Entry 7KZG (X-ray diffraction, 1.68 A resolution); this record covers chains A and D of the 3 polymer chains in the assembly.

== Chain A ==
Name: Methyl-CpG-binding domain protein 4
Organism: Homo sapiens
Notes: EC 3.2.2.-; fragment: glycosylase domain
UniProtKB: O95243 (MBD4_HUMAN); residues 426-580 here = UniProt positions 426-580
Amino-acid sequence (174 residues; each row starts with the number of its first residue):
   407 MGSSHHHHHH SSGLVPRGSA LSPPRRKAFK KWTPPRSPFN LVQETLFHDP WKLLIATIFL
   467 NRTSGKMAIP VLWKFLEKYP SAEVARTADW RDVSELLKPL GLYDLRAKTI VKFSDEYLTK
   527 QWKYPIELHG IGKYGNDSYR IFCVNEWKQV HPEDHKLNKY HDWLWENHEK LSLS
Disordered / not traced: 407-436
Differences from the reference sequence: expression tag (407-425)
UniProt features mapped onto this chain:
  - active site: Asp-560
  - modified residue: Ser-428 (Phosphoserine)
Metal / ion sites: Na+: Ile-532, Leu-534, Ile-537 (shared with 1 residue of chain C)
Reported in the primary citation:
  - binding site for the 12-nt DNA strand: Asp-560
  - binding site for chloride ion: Gln-449, Tyr-540
  - Na+ coordination: Ile-532, Leu-534, Ile-537
  - specificity-determining residues: Gln-449 (proposed by the authors, not directly observed)
  - mutagenesis - D560G (2700-fold): decreased catalytic activity on G TF3 substrate
  - mutagenesis - Q449A: abolished catalytic activity (citing earlier work)

== Chain D ==
Molecule: 12-nt DNA strand
Sequence (12 nucleotides; numbered 1 to 12; the number before each row is that of its first residue):
     1 GCTGCGCGCT GG

== How chain A and chain D interact ==
Residue-residue contacts (19):
  Arg-468(A) / DG6(D)  hydrogen bond to the base
  Thr-469(A) / DG6(D)  hydrogen bond to the base
  Lys-472(A) / DT10(D)  phosphate contact
  Met-473(A) / DG8(D)  phosphate contact
  Met-473(A) / DC9(D)  sugar contact
  Lys-504(A) / DC7(D)  sugar contact
  Pro-505(A) / DC7(D)  sugar contact
  Pro-505(A) / DG8(D)  sugar contact
  Leu-506(A) / DG6(D)  hydrogen bond to the base
  Leu-506(A) / DC7(D)  base contact
  Gly-507(A) / DG6(D)  base contact
  Gly-507(A) / DC7(D)  hydrogen bond to the sugar
  Leu-508(A) / DC5(D)  base contact
  Leu-508(A) / DG6(D)  hydrogen bond to the sugar
  Tyr-509(A) / DG6(D)  hydrogen bond to the phosphate
  Tyr-509(A) / DC7(D)  hydrogen bond to the phosphate
  Asp-510(A) / DG6(D)  hydrogen bond to the phosphate
  Leu-511(A) / DC5(D)  base contact
  Leu-511(A) / DG6(D)  hydrogen bond to the phosphate
Other interface residues (no listed pair), chain A (13 interface residues in all): Arg-512
Other interface residues (no listed pair), chain D (7 interface residues in all): DG4

== Summary ==
Chain A and chain D form an interface of 13 and 7 residues respectively; the contacts include 9 hydrogen
bonds. Polar pairs include Arg-468(A)/DG6(D), Thr-469(A)/DG6(D) and Leu-506(A)/DG6(D). From the paper: a
binding site for chloride ion at Gln-449(A) and Tyr-540(A); D560G of chain A reduces catalytic activity on G
TF3 substrate.
Chain A is Methyl-CpG-binding domain protein 4 (Homo sapiens) and chain D is a 12-nt DNA strand; the
structure, Human MBD4 glycosylase domain bound to DNA containing oxacarbenium-ion analog 1-aza-2'-deoxyribose,
was determined by X-ray diffraction, deposited together with 7KZ0 and 7KZ1.
